Entry 8ZRV (electron microscopy, 2.55 A resolution); this record covers chains D and F of the 6 polymer chains in the assembly.

Chain D (and F):
Protein: Enoyl-CoA hydratase, mitochondrial
Source organism: Homo sapiens
Notes: EC 4.2.1.17, 5.3.3.8; chain F of this document is another copy of the same molecule, construct and numbering; everything in this record applies to it too
Reference sequence: P30084 (ECHM_HUMAN); numbering as in UniProt (aligned over 28-290)
Amino-acid sequence (263 residues; numbered 28 to 290; the number before each row is that of its first residue):
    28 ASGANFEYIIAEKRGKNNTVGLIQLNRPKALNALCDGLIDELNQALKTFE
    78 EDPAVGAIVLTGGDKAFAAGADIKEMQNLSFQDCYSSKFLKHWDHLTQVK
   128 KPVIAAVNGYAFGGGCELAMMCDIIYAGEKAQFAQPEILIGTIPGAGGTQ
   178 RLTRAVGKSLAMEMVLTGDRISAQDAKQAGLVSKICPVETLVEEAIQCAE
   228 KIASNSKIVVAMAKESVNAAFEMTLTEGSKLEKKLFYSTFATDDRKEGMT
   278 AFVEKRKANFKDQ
Not modelled in the structure: 28-30
Curated features (UniProtKB/Swiss-Prot):
  - binding site (substrate): Ala98 to Lys101, Gly141
  - site: Glu164 (Important for catalytic activity)
  - modified residue: Thr46 (Phosphothreonine), Lys101 (N6-acetyllysine), Ser114 (Phosphoserine), Lys115 (N6-acetyllysine), Lys118 (N6-acetyllysine), Lys204 (N6-succinyllysine), Lys211 (N6-acetyllysine)
Metal / ion sites: Mg2+: Ala206 (shared with 1 residue of chain E)
Ligand contacts:
  - hexanoyl-coenzyme A (HXC), molecule 1: Lys56, Ala57, Leu58, Ala60, Ala96, Gly97, Ala98, Asp99, Ile100, Lys101, Met103, Leu117, Trp120, Tyr137, Phe139, Gly140, Gly141, Glu144, Pro163, Glu164, Ile167, Ile170, Pro171, Gly172, Ala173, Arg197
  - hexanoyl-coenzyme A (HXC), molecule 2: Lys260, Phe263, Phe279, Lys282
From the paper describing this entry:
  - binding site for hexanoyl-coenzyme A: Lys56, Ala96, Ala98

Chain D / chain F interface:
Contacting residue pairs - 92 pairs, chain D then chain F:
  Ile100(D) with Phe279(F), hydrophobic
  Lys101(D) with Val280(F)
  Met103(D) with Phe267(F); Met276(F)
  Gln104(D) with Arg272(F), hydrogen bond (backbone-side chain); Met276(F); Thr277(F), hydrogen bond; Val280(F)
  Leu106(D) with Phe267(F); Arg272(F), hydrogen bond (backbone-side chain)
  Phe108(D) with Tyr264(F); Ser265(F)
  Cys111(D) with Tyr264(F), hydrophobic; Phe267(F), hydrophobic
  Tyr112(D) with Lys261(F); Tyr264(F), hydrophobic
  Leu117(D) with Phe263(F), hydrophobic; Tyr264(F), hydrogen bond (backbone-side chain)
  Lys118(D) with Tyr264(F), hydrogen bond
  Ile165(D) with Asn232(F); Val236(F), hydrophobic; Val237(F), hydrophobic; Phe287(F)
  Leu166(D) with Phe287(F)
  Ile167(D) with Arg272(F); Gly275(F); Met276(F); Phe287(F)
  Gly168(D) with Val236(F); Arg272(F); Phe287(F)
  Thr169(D) with Val236(F); Arg272(F); Met276(F)
  Ile170(D) with Val236(F), hydrophobic; Ala240(F), hydrophobic; Leu262(F); Phe263(F); Thr266(F)
  Pro171(D) with Glu259(F)
  Gly172(D) with Glu259(F), hydrogen bond (backbone-side chain); Lys260(F), hydrogen bond (backbone-side chain)
  Ala173(D) with Lys260(F)
  Gly174(D) with Glu259(F), hydrogen bond (backbone-side chain)
  Gly175(D) with Glu259(F), hydrogen bond (backbone-side chain)
  Thr176(D) with Ser243(F); Val244(F); Ala247(F); Glu259(F), hydrogen bond
  Gln177(D) with Ser243(F), hydrogen bond (side chain-backbone); Ala246(F); Ala247(F); Leu252(F); Gly255(F), hydrogen bond (side chain-backbone); Glu259(F)
  Arg178(D) with Leu252(F)
  Thr180(D) with Val244(F); Phe248(F)
  Arg181(D) with Ala247(F), hydrogen bond (side chain-backbone); Met250(F), hydrogen bond (side chain-backbone); Thr251(F), hydrogen bond (side chain-backbone); Leu252(F)
  Lys185(D) with Met147(F), hydrogen bond (side chain-backbone); Cys149(F); Arg178(F)
  Ser186(D) with Asp150(F); Ile151(F); Ile152(F), hydrogen bond (side chain-backbone); Leu208(F); Ser210(F), hydrogen bond
  Leu187(D) with Ser210(F)
  Met189(D) with Asp150(F); Lys241(F); Val244(F), hydrophobic; Asn245(F)
  Glu190(D) with Ile151(F); Tyr153(F), hydrogen bond; Ser210(F), hydrogen bond
  Val192(D) with Ala240(F), hydrophobic
  Leu193(D) with Pro129(F), hydrophobic; Ile229(F); Asn232(F); Val237(F), hydrophobic
  Thr194(D) with Ile229(F)
  Asp196(D) with Lys228(F), salt bridge
  Gln205(D) with Lys204(F), hydrogen bond (side chain-backbone); Gln205(F)
  Phe248(D) with Thr251(F); Leu252(F), hydrogen bond (backbone-backbone)
  Glu249(D) with Thr251(F), hydrogen bond; Leu252(F); Thr253(F), hydrogen bond
Interface residues without a listed pair, chain D (41 interface residues in all): Ser107, Trp120, Asp202
Interface residues without a listed pair, chain F (52 interface residues in all): Val209, Cys225, Ser256, Ala268, Asp271, Lys282

In short:
The interface between chain D and chain F involves 41 residues on one side and 52 on the other; the contacts
include 24 hydrogen bonds and 1 salt bridge. Polar pairs include Asp196(D)-Lys228(F), Gln104(D)-Arg272(F) and
Gln104(D)-Thr277(F). Ligands of chain D: hexanoyl-coenzyme A. From the paper: a binding site for
hexanoyl-coenzyme A at Lys56(D), Ala96(D) and Ala98(D).
Chain D and chain F are both Enoyl-CoA hydratase, mitochondrial (Homo sapiens); the structure, Structure of
human ECHS1 in complex with Hexanoyl-CoA, was determined by electron microscopy (same publication as 8ZRU,
8ZRW, 8ZRX and 8ZRY).
